Entry 6RE6 (electron microscopy, 3.40 A resolution); this record covers chains 1 and 7 of the 31 polymer chains in the assembly.

== Chain 1 ==
Name: ATP synthase associated protein ASA1
Organism: Polytomella sp. Pringsheim 198.80
UniProt: Q85JD5 (Q85JD5_9CHLO); residues 1-618 here = UniProt positions 1-618
Sequence (618 residues; each row starts with the number of its first residue):
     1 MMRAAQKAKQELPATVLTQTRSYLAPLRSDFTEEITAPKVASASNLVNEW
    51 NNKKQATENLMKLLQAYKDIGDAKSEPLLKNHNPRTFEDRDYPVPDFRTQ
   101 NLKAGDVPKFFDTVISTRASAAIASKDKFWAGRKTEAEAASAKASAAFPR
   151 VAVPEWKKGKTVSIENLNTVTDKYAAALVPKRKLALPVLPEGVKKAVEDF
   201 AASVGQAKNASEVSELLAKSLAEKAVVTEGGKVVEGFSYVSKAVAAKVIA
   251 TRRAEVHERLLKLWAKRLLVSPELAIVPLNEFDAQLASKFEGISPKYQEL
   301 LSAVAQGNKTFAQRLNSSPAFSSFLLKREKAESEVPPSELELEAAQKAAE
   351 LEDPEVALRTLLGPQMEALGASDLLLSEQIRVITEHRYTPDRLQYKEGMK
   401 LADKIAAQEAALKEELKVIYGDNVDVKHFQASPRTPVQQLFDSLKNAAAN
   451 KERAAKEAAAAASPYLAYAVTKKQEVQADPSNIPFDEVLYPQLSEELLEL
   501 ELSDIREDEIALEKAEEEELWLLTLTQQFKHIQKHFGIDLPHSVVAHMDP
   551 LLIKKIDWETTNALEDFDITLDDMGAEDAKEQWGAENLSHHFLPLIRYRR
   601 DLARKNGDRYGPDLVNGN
Not modelled in the structure: 1-22, 618

== Chain 7 ==
Name: Mitochondrial ATP synthase associated protein ASA7
Organism: Polytomella sp. Pringsheim 198.80
UniProt: D8V7I2 (D8V7I2_9CHLO); residues 1-190 here = UniProt positions 1-190
Sequence (190 residues; each row starts with the number of its first residue):
     1 MSSVRAGVEAGRRDLTTFTFSGLQDAPVAALSGSIKLNVAAKAGKAEVTV
    51 AAGAAKAATQVSAAALRKLSGSKISLAEVARISVLHSSIQNYLLSLSNER
   101 YQLLSQWPDFTTMYGKDFYYRAHPEDLKKFYDAADEYYKLYETVTEFDSL
   151 SALASQVVPNYAARRRSTVHPAIGSTVADGAFTNFLLSKQ
Not modelled in the structure: 1-14

== Chain 1 / chain 7 interface ==
Contacting residue pairs - 106 pairs, chain 1 then chain 7:
  Tyr23(1) with Arg81(7); Ile82(7); His86(7); Ser151(7); Ser155(7), hydrogen bond (backbone-side chain)
  Leu24(1) with Ser155(7)
  Ala25(1) with Ser155(7); Pro159(7), hydrophobic
  Pro26(1) with Pro159(7)
  Arg28(1) with Asn160(7), hydrogen bond; Ala163(7); Arg166(7), hydrogen bond (backbone-side chain)
  Asp30(1) with Ala163(7); Arg166(7), salt bridge
  Phe31(1) with Arg166(7); Thr168(7)
  Thr32(1) with Ala163(7), hydrogen bond (side chain-backbone); Arg164(7); Arg166(7), hydrogen bond (backbone-backbone); Ser167(7); Thr168(7), hydrogen bond (backbone-backbone)
  Glu33(1) with Thr168(7)
  Ile35(1) with Val169(7), hydrophobic; Ile173(7), hydrophobic; Gly174(7)
  Thr36(1) with Arg164(7), hydrogen bond (backbone-side chain); Ser175(7)
  Ala37(1) with Ser175(7)
  Val47(1) with Leu103(7), hydrophobic
  Trp50(1) with Arg100(7); Leu103(7), hydrophobic; Leu104(7), hydrophobic; Trp107(7); Leu140(7)
  Lys53(1) with Trp107(7); Glu136(7), salt bridge
  Lys54(1) with Gln106(7); Trp107(7)
  Thr57(1) with Trp107(7); Ala133(7)
  Glu58(1) with Pro108(7)
  Leu60(1) with Lys129(7); Phe130(7)
  Met61(1) with Pro108(7); Asp109(7); Phe110(7), hydrophobic; Met113(7); Phe130(7), hydrophobic
  Leu63(1) with Asp126(7)
  Leu64(1) with Met113(7), hydrophobic; Ala122(7), hydrophobic; Phe130(7), hydrophobic
  Tyr67(1) with Arg121(7); Ala122(7), hydrophobic; His123(7); Asp126(7), hydrogen bond
  Lys68(1) with Asp117(7), salt bridge; Phe118(7); Arg121(7)
  Gly71(1) with Arg121(7), hydrogen bond (backbone-side chain)
  Asp72(1) with Arg121(7)
  Glu76(1) with Arg121(7), hydrogen bond (backbone-side chain)
  Leu78(1) with Tyr120(7); Arg121(7)
  Leu79(1) with Tyr120(7), hydrophobic
  His82(1) with Tyr120(7), hydrogen bond (side chain-backbone); Ala122(7), hydrogen bond (side chain-backbone); Pro124(7)
  Trp130(1) with Arg121(7); Ala122(7); His123(7), hydrogen bond (backbone-side chain)
  Lys134(1) with His123(7); Asp126(7), salt bridge; Lys129(7)
  Pro149(1) with Pro108(7); Asp109(7), hydrogen bond (backbone-backbone)
  Arg150(1) with Gln106(7); Trp107(7); Pro108(7); Asp109(7)
  Val151(1) with Ser105(7); Trp107(7), hydrogen bond (backbone-backbone); Pro108(7); Asp109(7); Tyr137(7)
  Val153(1) with Tyr101(7); Ser105(7); Tyr137(7); Tyr141(7), hydrophobic
  Pro154(1) with Tyr101(7), hydrogen bond (backbone-side chain); Tyr141(7)
  Trp156(1) with Leu94(7); Asn98(7); Tyr101(7), hydrophobic; Gln102(7), hydrogen bond (backbone-side chain); Phe147(7), hydrophobic
  Lys157(1) with Asn98(7), hydrogen bond (backbone-side chain)
  Lys158(1) with Ser95(7), hydrogen bond (side chain-backbone); Asn98(7); Glu99(7), salt bridge
  Asp486(1) with Lys116(7), salt bridge
  Tyr490(1) with Gly115(7); Lys116(7), hydrogen bond (side chain-backbone); Asp117(7)
  Leu493(1) with Lys116(7); Tyr120(7), hydrophobic
Other interface residues (no listed pair), chain 1 (51 interface residues in all): Ser29, Pro38, Leu46, Gln65, Pro77, Phe148, Ala152, Lys181
Other interface residues (no listed pair), chain 7 (56 interface residues in all): Ser97, Thr112, Tyr119, Val144, Ala152, Ala178

== In short ==
Chain 1 and chain 7 form an interface of 51 and 56 residues respectively; the contacts include 20 hydrogen
bonds and 6 salt bridges. Among the polar pairs are Asp30(1)-Arg166(7), Lys53(1)-Glu136(7) and
Lys68(1)-Asp117(7).
Chain 1 is ATP synthase associated protein ASA1 and chain 7 is Mitochondrial ATP synthase associated protein
ASA7, both from Polytomella sp. Pringsheim 198.80; the structure, Cryo-EM structure of Polytomella F-ATP
synthase, Rotary substate 2C, monomer-masked refinement, was determined by electron microscopy together with
6RD4, 6RD5, 6RD6, 6RD7, 6RD8, 6RD9 and 46 further entries from the same study.
